7ZOS - chain A; structure by X-ray diffraction, 1.90 A resolution.

[Chain A]
Name: Non-symbiotic hemoglobin class 1
From: Beta vulgaris
UniProtKB: V5QR23 (V5QR23_BETVV); residues -7 to 163 here correspond to UniProt positions 1-171 (UniProt number = residue number + 8)
Amino-acid sequence (171 residues; numbered -7 to 163; the number before each row is that of its first residue; numbers below 1 keep their minus sign (Met-7 is residue -7)):
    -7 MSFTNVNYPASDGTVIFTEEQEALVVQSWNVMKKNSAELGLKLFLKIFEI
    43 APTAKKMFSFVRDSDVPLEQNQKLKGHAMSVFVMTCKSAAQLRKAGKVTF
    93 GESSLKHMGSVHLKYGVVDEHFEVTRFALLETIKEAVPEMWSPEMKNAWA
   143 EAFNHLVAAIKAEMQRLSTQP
Disordered / not traced: -7 to 5, 52-62, 162-163
Ion coordination: heme Fe: His69, His104
Ligand contacts:
  - cyanide ion (CYN): Trp21, Val75, Cys78, Lys79
  - hexacyanoferrate(3-) (FC6): Ser72, Val75, Met76, Lys79, Phe92, Ser96, Met100
  - heme (HEM): Ala46, Met49, Phe50, Lys65, His69, Ser72, Val73, Met76, His99, Met100, Val103, His104, Tyr107, Val109, His113, Phe114, Thr117, Phe145, Leu148, Val149

[Summary]
Bound to chain A: heme, cyanide ion and hexacyanoferrate(3-). The heme Fe site is built by His69 and His104.
Chain A is Non-symbiotic hemoglobin class 1 (Beta vulgaris); the structure, Class 1 Phytoglobin from Sugar
beet (BvPgb1.2), was determined by X-ray diffraction, deposited together with 7Z1U.
